PDB entry 6MUV | electron microscopy, 3.80 A resolution | chains W and X of the 42 polymer chains in the assembly

Chain W:
Molecule: 20S proteasome beta-2 subunit
Source organism: Plasmodium falciparum (isolate 3D7)
Notes: EC 3.4.25.1
UniProtKB: Q8I6T3 (Q8I6T3_PLAF7); residues 1-229 here correspond to UniProt positions 42-270 (UniProt number = residue number + 41)
Amino-acid sequence (229 residues; each row starts with the number of its first residue):
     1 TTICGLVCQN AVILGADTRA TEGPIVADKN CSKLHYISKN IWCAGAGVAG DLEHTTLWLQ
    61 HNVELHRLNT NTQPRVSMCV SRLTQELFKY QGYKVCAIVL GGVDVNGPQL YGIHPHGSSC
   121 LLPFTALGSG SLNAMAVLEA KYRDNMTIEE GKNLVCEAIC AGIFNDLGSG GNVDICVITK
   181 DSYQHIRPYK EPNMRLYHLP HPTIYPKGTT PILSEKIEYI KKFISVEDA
Unresolved in the structure: 220-229

Chain X:
Molecule: 20S proteasome beta-3 subunit
Source organism: Plasmodium falciparum (isolate 3D7)
Notes: EC 3.4.25.1
UniProtKB: Q8I261 (Q8I261_PLAF7); numbering as in UniProt (aligned over 1-218)
Amino-acid sequence (218 residues; numbered 1 to 218; the number before each row is that of its first residue):
     1 MGSIYNYNGG CVLGMSGSNC VAIACDLRLG ANTFTTVSTK FSKIFKMNNN VYVGLSGLAT
    61 DIQTLYEILR YRVNLYEVRQ DAEMDVECFA NMLSSILYSN RFSPYFVNPI VVGFKLKHYV
   121 DEEGEKKVNY EPYLTAYDLI GAKCETRDFV VNGVTSEQLF GMCESLYVKD QDENGLFETI
   181 SQCLLSALDR DCISGWGAEV LVLTPEKIIK KKLKARMD
Unresolved in the structure: 1-4, 117-127

How chain W and chain X interact:
Pairs across the interface (41):
  I25(W) - F160(X)  hydrophobic
  V26(W) - F160(X)
  A27(W) - F160(X)
  D28(W) - C144(X)  hydrogen bond
  A49(W) - A142(X)
  G50(W) - I140(X)
  G50(W) - A142(X)
  D51(W) - Y98(X)  hydrogen bond
  H54(W) - Y98(X)
  Y90(W) - R101(X)
  Y93(W) - F102(X)  hydrophobic
  K94(W) - Y98(X)
  K94(W) - R101(X)
  P200(W) - V168(X)  hydrophobic
  H201(W) - L166(X)
  T203(W) - E178(X)
  Y205(W) - N174(X)  hydrogen bond
  Y205(W) - E178(X)
  K207(W) - E178(X)
  G208(W) - E178(X)
  T209(W) - L213(X)
  T209(W) - K214(X)  hydrogen bond (backbone-backbone)
  T210(W) - F177(X)
  T210(W) - L213(X)
  P211(W) - K212(X)
  P211(W) - L213(X)
  P211(W) - K214(X)
  I212(W) - K210(X)
  I212(W) - K211(X)
  I212(W) - K212(X)
  L213(W) - K211(X)
  S214(W) - K210(X)  hydrogen bond (backbone-backbone)
  E215(W) - K207(X)
  E215(W) - I208(X)
  E215(W) - I209(X)
  K216(W) - K207(X)
  K216(W) - I208(X)  hydrogen bond (backbone-backbone)
  I217(W) - E206(X)
  I217(W) - K207(X)
  E218(W) - E206(X)
  E218(W) - I208(X)
Also at the interface, not in a pair above, chain W (34 interface residues in all): N30, E53, G92, H198, I204, P206, Y219
Also at the interface, not in a pair above, chain X (37 interface residues in all): K46, N49, G141, K143, E145, T146, R147, S156, E157, E164, S165, Y167, T179, S181, Q182, L185

Summary:
The interface between chain W and chain X involves 34 residues on one side and 37 on the other, with 6
hydrogen bonds. Among the polar pairs are D28(W)-C144(X), D51(W)-Y98(X) and Y205(W)-N174(X).
Here chain W is 20S proteasome beta-2 subunit and chain X is 20S proteasome beta-3 subunit, both from
Plasmodium falciparum (isolate 3D7). Entry 6MUV (The structure of the Plasmodium falciparum 20S proteasome in
complex with two PA28 activators) was determined by electron microscopy (same publication as 6DFK, 6MUW and
6MUX).
